Entry 3QS7 (X-ray diffraction, 4.30 A resolution (low resolution: residue-level contacts below are approximate; hydrogen-bond / salt-bridge calls are withheld)); this record covers chains A and B of the 4 polymer chains in the assembly.

[Chain A (and B)]
Molecule: SL cytokine
Source organism: Homo sapiens
Notes: fragment: extracellular domain; chain B of this document is another copy of the same molecule, construct and numbering; everything in this record applies to it too
UniProt: P49771 (FLT3L_HUMAN); residues 1-134 here correspond to UniProt positions 27-160 (UniProt number = residue number + 26)
Chain sequence (138 residues; numbered -3 to 134; the number before each row is that of its first residue; numbers below 1 keep their minus sign (Gly-3 is residue -3)):
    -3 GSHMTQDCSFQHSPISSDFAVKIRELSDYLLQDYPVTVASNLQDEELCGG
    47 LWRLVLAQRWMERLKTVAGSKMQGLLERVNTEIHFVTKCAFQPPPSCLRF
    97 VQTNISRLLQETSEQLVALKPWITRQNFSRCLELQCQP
Not modelled in the structure: -3, 133-134 (chain B: -3 to -1, 134)
Sequence notes: expression tag (-3 to 0)
Swiss-Prot annotation at these positions:
  - glycosylation (N-linked (GlcNAc...) asparagine): Asn100, Asn123
Cystine bridges: Cys4-Cys85, Cys44-Cys127, Cys93-Cys132
Reported in the primary citation:
  - mutagenesis - H8R, S9G, P10S, S13F, S13P, F15L: abolished signaling with FL cytokine receptor (citing earlier work)

[How chain A and chain B interact]
Residue-residue contacts (29):
  Ser23(A) - Gly65(B)
  Asp24(A) - Ser66(B)
  Asp24(A) - Lys67(B)
  Asp24(A) - Met68(B)
  Tyr25(A) - Tyr25(B)
  Tyr25(A) - Met68(B)
  Tyr25(A) - Leu71(B)
  Leu26(A) - Gly65(B)
  Leu26(A) - Met68(B)
  Leu27(A) - Leu26(B)
  Leu27(A) - Tyr30(B)
  Leu27(A) - Val63(B)
  Leu27(A) - Met68(B)
  Gln28(A) - Val63(B)
  Gln28(A) - Ala64(B)
  Gln28(A) - Gly65(B)
  Asp29(A) - Tyr30(B)
  Asp29(A) - Val63(B)
  Tyr30(A) - Leu27(B)
  Tyr30(A) - Asp29(B)
  Val63(A) - Gln28(B)
  Gly65(A) - Leu26(B)
  Gly65(A) - Gln28(B)
  Ser66(A) - Asp24(B)
  Lys67(A) - Asp24(B)
  Lys67(A) - Tyr25(B)
  Met68(A) - Asp24(B)
  Met68(A) - Tyr25(B)
  Leu71(A) - Tyr25(B)
Interface residues without a listed pair, chain A (16 interface residues in all): Arg20, Ala64
Interface residues without a listed pair, chain B (16 interface residues in all): Ser23, Ile101

[Overview]
The chain A/chain B interface involves 16 residues from each chain. The paper reports that H8R, S9G and P10S
of chain A, among others, abolish signaling with FL cytokine receptor; 6 substitutions were tested in all.
Chain A and chain B are both SL cytokine (Homo sapiens); the structure, Crystal structure of a human Flt3
ligand-receptor ternary complex, was determined by X-ray diffraction (same publication as 3QS9).
